Entry 7D74 (electron microscopy, 3.10 A resolution); this record covers chains D and C of the 12 polymer chains in the assembly.

[Chain D (and C)]
Protein: Mannose-1-phosphate guanyltransferase alpha
Organism: Homo sapiens
Notes: chain C of this document is another copy of the same molecule, construct and numbering; everything in this record applies to it too
Reference sequence: Q96IJ6 (GMPPA_HUMAN); residues 1-420 here = UniProt positions 1-420
Sequence (420 residues; row label = number of the first residue in the row):
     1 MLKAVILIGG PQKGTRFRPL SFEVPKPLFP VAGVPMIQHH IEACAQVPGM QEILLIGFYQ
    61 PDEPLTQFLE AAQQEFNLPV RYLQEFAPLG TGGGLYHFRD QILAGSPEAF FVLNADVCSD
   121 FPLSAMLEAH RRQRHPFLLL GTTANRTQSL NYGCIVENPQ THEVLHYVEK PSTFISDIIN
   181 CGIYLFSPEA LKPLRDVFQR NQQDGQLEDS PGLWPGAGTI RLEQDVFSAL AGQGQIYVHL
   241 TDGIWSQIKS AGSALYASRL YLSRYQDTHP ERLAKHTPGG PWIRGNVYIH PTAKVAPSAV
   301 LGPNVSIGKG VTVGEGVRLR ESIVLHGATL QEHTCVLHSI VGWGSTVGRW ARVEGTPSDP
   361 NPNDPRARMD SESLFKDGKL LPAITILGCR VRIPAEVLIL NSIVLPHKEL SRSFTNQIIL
Unresolved in the structure: 204-217
Small-molecule neighbours: GTP (guanosine-5'-triphosphate): Leu-7, Ile-8, Gly-9, Lys-13, Ile-56, Gly-57, Phe-58, Glu-85, Pro-88, Leu-89, Gly-90, Thr-91, Asn-114, Ala-115, Asp-116, Tyr-167, Glu-169, Asn-180, Gly-182, Tyr-184, Glu-223, Gln-247, Lys-249
UniProt features mapped onto this chain:
  - region: Thr-356 to Ile-384 (C-loop)
  - binding site (GDP-alpha-D-mannose): Glu-85, Gln-247

[How chain D and chain C interact]
Residue-residue contacts - 45 pairs, chain D then chain C:
  Gln-12(D) / His-407(C)
  Gln-12(D) / Glu-409(C)
  Thr-15(D) / His-407(C)
  Thr-15(D) / Lys-408(C)  hydrogen bond
  Thr-15(D) / Leu-420(C)
  Arg-18(D) / Pro-406(C)  hydrogen bond (side chain-backbone)
  Arg-18(D) / Lys-408(C)
  Arg-18(D) / Leu-420(C)
  Pro-19(D) / Leu-420(C)  hydrophobic
  Glu-372(D) / Lys-408(C)  salt bridge
  Ser-373(D) / Arg-412(C)
  Ser-373(D) / Gln-417(C)
  Leu-374(D) / Leu-420(C)  hydrophobic
  Phe-375(D) / Phe-375(C)  hydrophobic
  Phe-375(D) / Asn-416(C)
  Phe-375(D) / Gln-417(C)
  Phe-375(D) / Ile-418(C)
  Asp-377(D) / Lys-379(C)
  Gly-378(D) / Gly-378(C)
  Gly-378(D) / Lys-379(C)
  Gly-378(D) / Leu-380(C)  hydrogen bond (backbone-backbone)
  Gly-378(D) / Asn-416(C)
  Lys-379(D) / Asp-377(C)
  Lys-379(D) / Gly-378(C)
  Lys-379(D) / Lys-379(C)
  Leu-380(D) / Gly-378(C)  hydrogen bond (backbone-backbone)
  Ile-403(D) / Leu-420(C)  hydrophobic
  Pro-406(D) / Arg-18(C)  hydrogen bond (backbone-side chain)
  His-407(D) / Gln-12(C)
  His-407(D) / Thr-15(C)
  Lys-408(D) / Thr-15(C)  hydrogen bond
  Lys-408(D) / Arg-18(C)
  Lys-408(D) / Glu-372(C)  salt bridge
  Glu-409(D) / Gln-12(C)
  Arg-412(D) / Ser-373(C)
  Asn-416(D) / Phe-375(C)
  Asn-416(D) / Gly-378(C)
  Gln-417(D) / Ser-373(C)
  Gln-417(D) / Phe-375(C)
  Ile-418(D) / Phe-375(C)
  Leu-420(D) / Thr-15(C)
  Leu-420(D) / Arg-18(C)
  Leu-420(D) / Pro-19(C)  hydrophobic
  Leu-420(D) / Leu-374(C)  hydrophobic
  Leu-420(D) / Ile-403(C)  hydrophobic
Also at the interface, not in a pair above, chain D (26 interface residues in all): Arg-16, Phe-22, Leu-405, Phe-414
Also at the interface, not in a pair above, chain C (25 interface residues in all): Phe-22, Leu-405, Phe-414

[Overview]
Chain D and chain C form an interface of 26 and 25 residues respectively; the contacts include 6 hydrogen
bonds and 2 salt bridges. Polar pairs include Glu-372(D)/Lys-408(C), Thr-15(D)/Lys-408(C) and
Arg-18(D)/Pro-406(C). Ligands of chain D: GTP.
Both chains are Mannose-1-phosphate guanyltransferase alpha (Homo sapiens). Entry 7D74 (Cryo-EM structure of
GMPPA/GMPPB complex bound to GTP (state II)) was determined by electron microscopy together with 7D72 and 7D73
from the same study.
